PDB entry 8XJ6 | electron microscopy, 3.32 A resolution | chains E and F of the 6 polymer chains in the assembly

== Chain E (and F) ==
Molecule: Monkeypox virus E5
Source organism: Monkeypox virus
Notes: chain F of this document is another copy of the same molecule, construct and numbering; everything in this record applies to it too
UniProtKB: Q5IXS3 (Q5IXS3_MONPV); numbering as in UniProt (aligned over 1-785)
Amino-acid sequence (785 residues; each row starts with the number of its first residue):
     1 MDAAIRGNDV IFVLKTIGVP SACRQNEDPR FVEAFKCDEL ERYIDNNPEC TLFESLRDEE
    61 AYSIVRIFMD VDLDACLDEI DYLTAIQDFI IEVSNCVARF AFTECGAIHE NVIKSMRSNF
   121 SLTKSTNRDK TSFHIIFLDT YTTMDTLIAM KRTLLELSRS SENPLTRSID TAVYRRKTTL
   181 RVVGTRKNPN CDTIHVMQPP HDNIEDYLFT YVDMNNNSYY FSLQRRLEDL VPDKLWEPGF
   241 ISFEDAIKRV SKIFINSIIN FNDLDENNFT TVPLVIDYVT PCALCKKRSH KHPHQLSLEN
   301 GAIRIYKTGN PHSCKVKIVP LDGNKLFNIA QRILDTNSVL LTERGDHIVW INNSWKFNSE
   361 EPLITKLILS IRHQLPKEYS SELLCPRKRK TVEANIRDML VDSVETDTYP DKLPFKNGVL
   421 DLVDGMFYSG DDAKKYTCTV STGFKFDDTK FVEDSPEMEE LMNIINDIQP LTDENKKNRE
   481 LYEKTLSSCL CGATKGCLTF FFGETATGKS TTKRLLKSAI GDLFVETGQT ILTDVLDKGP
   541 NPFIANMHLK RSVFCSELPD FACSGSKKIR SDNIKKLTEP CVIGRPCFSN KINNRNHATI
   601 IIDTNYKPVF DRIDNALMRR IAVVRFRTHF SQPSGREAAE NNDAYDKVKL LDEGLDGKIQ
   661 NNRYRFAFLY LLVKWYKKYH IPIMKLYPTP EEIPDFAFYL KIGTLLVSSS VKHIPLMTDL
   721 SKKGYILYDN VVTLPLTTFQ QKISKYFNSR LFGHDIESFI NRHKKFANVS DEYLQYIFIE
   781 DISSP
Unresolved in the structure: 1-233, 538-540, 585-590, 704-785 (chain F: 1-4, 227-235, 280-281, 536-540, 584-591, 705-785)
Bound ions: Zn2+: Cys-282, Cys-285, His-290, Cys-314
Residues lining bound ligands: amp phosphoramidate (AN2): Ile-464, Asp-467, Ile-468, Glu-504, Thr-505, Ala-506, Thr-507, Gly-508, Lys-509, Ser-510, Thr-511, Arg-514, Phe-630, Leu-650, Leu-651, Asp-652, Leu-655
Reported in the primary citation:
  - Zn2+ coordination: Cys-282, Cys-285, His-290, Cys-314
  - mutagenesis - R585A (less than 3%), F588A (less than 3%): decreased catalytic activity on forked DNA
  - mutagenesis - T511A: unchanged catalytic activity
  - mutagenesis - T505A (40%-60%), T507A (40%-60%), K509A, S510A, N605A, R619A/R620A, F630A, L655A (40%-60%): decreased catalytic activity

== How chain E and chain F interact ==
Residue-residue contacts (31; chain E residue first):
  Lys-248(E) with Ala-172(F)
  Ser-251(E) with Ala-172(F)
  Ile-255(E) with Lys-151(F); Arg-152(F); Leu-155(F), hydrophobic
  Ser-257(E) with Tyr-174(F), hydrogen bond (side chain-backbone)
  Phe-261(E) with Arg-175(F)
  Asn-262(E) with Ile-17(F); Gly-18(F)
  Lys-315(E) with Glu-299(F), salt bridge
  Ile-351(E) with Val-401(F), hydrophobic
  Asn-352(E) with Val-401(F)
  Thr-365(E) with Asp-398(F)
  Lys-366(E) with Arg-397(F); Asp-398(F); Leu-400(F), hydrogen bond (side chain-backbone)
  Leu-369(E) with Phe-327(F), hydrophobic; Asp-398(F)
  Arg-372(E) with Phe-327(F)
  Lys-377(E) with Asn-300(F); Ala-302(F)
  Leu-384(E) with Asn-324(F); Asn-395(F)
  Pro-386(E) with Thr-391(F)
  Arg-387(E) with Glu-162(F); Arg-167(F)
  Arg-389(E) with Asn-395(F), hydrogen bond; Asp-398(F), salt bridge
  Thr-505(E) with Asn-615(F), hydrogen bond
  Phe-543(E) with Ile-583(F), hydrophobic
  Asp-560(E) with Arg-612(F)
Interface residues without a listed pair, chain E (27 interface residues in all): Lys-252, Ser-381, Cys-385, Lys-388, Glu-557, Tyr-606
Interface residues without a listed pair, chain F (30 interface residues in all): Arg-159, Ile-318, Gly-323, Ala-394, Met-399, Asp-614

== Overview ==
27 residues of chain E face 30 of chain F across their interface, with 4 hydrogen bonds and 2 salt bridges.
Polar pairs include Lys-315(E)/Glu-299(F), Arg-389(E)/Asp-398(F) and Ser-257(E)/Tyr-174(F). The paper reports
that T505A, T507A and K509A of chain E, among others, reduce catalytic activity; Zn2+ coordination by
Cys-282(E), Cys-285(E) and His-290(E) among others; 11 substitutions were tested in all.
Chain E and chain F are both Monkeypox virus E5 (Monkeypox virus); the structure, The Cryo-EM structure of
MPXV E5 apo conformation, was determined by electron microscopy (same publication as 8XIF, 8XIG, 8XJ7 and
8XJ8).
